3MV4 - chains N and O of the 6 polymer chains in the assembly; structure by X-ray diffraction, 1.59 A resolution.

# Chain N (and O)
Name: Protocatechuate 3,4-dioxygenase beta chain
Source organism: Pseudomonas putida
Notes: EC 1.13.11.3; chain O of this document is another copy of the same molecule, construct and numbering; everything in this record applies to it too
Reference sequence: P00437 (PCXB_PSEPU); residues 301-538 here correspond to UniProt positions 2-239 (UniProt number = residue number - 299)
Sequence (238 residues; numbered 301 to 538; the number before each row is that of its first residue):
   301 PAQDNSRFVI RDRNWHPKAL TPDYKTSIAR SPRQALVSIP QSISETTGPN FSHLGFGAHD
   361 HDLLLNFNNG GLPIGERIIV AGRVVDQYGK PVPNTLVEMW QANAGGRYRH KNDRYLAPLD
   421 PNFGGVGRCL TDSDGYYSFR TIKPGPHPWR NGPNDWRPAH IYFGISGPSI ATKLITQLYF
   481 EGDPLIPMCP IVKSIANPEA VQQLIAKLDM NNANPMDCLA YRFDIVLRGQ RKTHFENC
Construct notes: engineered mutation His447 (Tyr148 in P00437), Tyr462 (His163 in P00437)
Ion coordination: Fe ion: Tyr408, His460, Tyr462 (together with carbonate ion)
Residues lining bound ligands:
  - carbonate ion (CO3), molecule 1: Tyr408, His447, Trp449, Arg457, His460, Tyr462
  - carbonate ion (CO3), molecule 2: Arg450, Gly452, Pro453, Met516

# Interface between chain N and chain O
Residue-residue contacts (12):
  Asp323(N) - Asn314(O)  hydrogen bond
  Asp323(N) - Lys318(O)  salt bridge
  Lys325(N) - Ala335(O)
  Lys325(N) - Leu336(O)  hydrogen bond (side chain-backbone)
  Lys325(N) - Ser338(O)  hydrogen bond
  Ile328(N) - Arg333(O)
  Ile328(N) - Ala335(O)  hydrophobic
  Asn451(N) - Ser338(O)  hydrogen bond (backbone-side chain)
  Gly452(N) - Ser338(O)
  Pro453(N) - Ile310(O)  hydrophobic
  Pro453(N) - Ser338(O)
  Asn454(N) - Ile310(O)

# In short
The chain N/chain O interface involves 7 residues from each chain; the contacts include 4 hydrogen bonds and 1
salt bridge. Polar contacts include Asp323(N)-Lys318(O), Asp323(N)-Asn314(O) and Lys325(N)-Leu336(O). Chain N
binds carbonate ion. Tyr408(N), His460(N) and Tyr462(N) coordinate a Fe ion ion.
Both chains are Protocatechuate 3,4-dioxygenase beta chain (Pseudomonas putida). Entry 3MV4 (Axial Ligand
Swapping In Double Mutant Maintains Intradiol-cleavage Chemistry in Protocatechuate 3,4-Dioxygenase) was
determined by X-ray diffraction.
